5CMQ - chain A; structure by X-ray diffraction, 1.94 A resolution.

[Chain A]
Protein: Ferritin heavy chain
From: Homo sapiens
Notes: EC 1.16.3.1; fragment: Ferritin-like diiron domain containing residues 6-177
Reference sequence: P02794 (FRIH_HUMAN); residues 1-182 here correspond to UniProt positions 2-183 (UniProt number = residue number + 1)
Sequence (182 residues; each row starts with the number of its first residue):
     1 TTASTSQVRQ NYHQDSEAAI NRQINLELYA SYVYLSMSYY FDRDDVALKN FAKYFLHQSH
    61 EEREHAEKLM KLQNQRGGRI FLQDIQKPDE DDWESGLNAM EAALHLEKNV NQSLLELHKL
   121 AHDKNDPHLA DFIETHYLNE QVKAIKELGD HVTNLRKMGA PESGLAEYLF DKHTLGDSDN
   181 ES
Disordered / not traced: 1-4, 177-182
Construct notes: engineered mutation Q86 (Lys87 in P02794), E90 (Cys91 in P02794), A102 (Cys103 in P02794), H122 (Thr123 in P02794), A130 (Cys131 in P02794)
Metal / ion sites: Zn2+ site 1: E27, E62, H65; Zn2+ site 2: Q58, E62, E107; Zn2+ site 3: E62, E107; Zn2+ site 4: D84, Q86; Zn2+ site 5 near H105 (its only coordinating residue here); Zn2+ site 6 near H122 (its only coordinating residue here); Zn2+ site 7: D131, E134; Zn2+ site 8 near H173 (its only coordinating residue here)
Curated features (UniProtKB/Swiss-Prot):
  - binding site (Fe cation): E27, E62, H65, E107, Q141
  - site: R22 (Essential for association with cargo receptor NCOA4)
  - modified residue: T1 (N-acetylthreonine), S178 (Phosphoserine), S182 (Phosphoserine)

[Overview]
E27, E62 and H65 coordinate Zn2+ site 1. The Zn2+ site 2 is built by Q58, E62 and E107. Curated annotation
(UniProt) lists 5 Fe cation-binding residues.
Chain A is Ferritin heavy chain (Homo sapiens); the structure, Crystal Structure of Zn-bound Human H-Ferritin
variant 122H-delta C-star, was determined by X-ray diffraction (same publication as 5CMR).
